7TNT - chains 4E and 4F of the 36 polymer chains in the assembly; structure by electron microscopy, 9.30 A resolution (very low resolution: no residue pairs are listed; an interface is given only as per-side residue counts).

[Chain 4E (and 4F)]
Protein: Tubulin alpha chain
From: Toxoplasma gondii
Notes: chain 4F of this document is another copy of the same molecule, construct and numbering; everything in this record applies to it too
UniProtKB: P10873 (TBA_TOXGO); residues 1-437 here = UniProt positions 1-437
Chain sequence (437 residues; numbered 1 to 437; the number before each row is that of its first residue):
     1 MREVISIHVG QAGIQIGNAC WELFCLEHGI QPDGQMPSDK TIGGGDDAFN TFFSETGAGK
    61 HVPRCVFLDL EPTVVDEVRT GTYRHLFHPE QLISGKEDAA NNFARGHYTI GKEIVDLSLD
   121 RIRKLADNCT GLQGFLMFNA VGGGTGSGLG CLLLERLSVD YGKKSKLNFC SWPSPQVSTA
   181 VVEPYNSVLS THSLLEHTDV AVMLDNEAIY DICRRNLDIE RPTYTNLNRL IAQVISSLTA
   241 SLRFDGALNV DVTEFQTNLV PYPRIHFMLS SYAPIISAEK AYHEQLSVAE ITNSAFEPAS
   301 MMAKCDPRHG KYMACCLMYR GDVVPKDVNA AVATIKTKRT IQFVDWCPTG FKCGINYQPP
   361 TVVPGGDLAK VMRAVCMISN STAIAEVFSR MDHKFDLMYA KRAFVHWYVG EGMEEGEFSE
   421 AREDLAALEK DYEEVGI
Unresolved in the structure: 38-46
Swiss-Prot annotation at these positions:
  - active site: Glu254
  - binding site (GTP): Gln11, Glu71, Gly144, Thr145, Thr179, Asn206, Asn228
  - binding site (Mg(2+)): Glu71
  - modified residue: Lys40 (N6-acetyllysine)

[Chain 4E / chain 4F interface]
At this resolution (9 A) residue pairs are not listed: 10 residues of chain 4E and 8 of chain 4F lie at the interface.

[In short]
The interface between chain 4E and chain 4F involves 10 residues on one side and 8 on the other. Curated
annotation (UniProt) lists active-site residue Glu254(4E), 7 GTP-binding residues and Mg2+-binding residue
Glu71(4E) on chain 4E.
Chain 4E and chain 4F are both Tubulin alpha chain (Toxoplasma gondii); the structure, The tubulin-based
conoid from detergent-extract Toxoplasma gondii cells, was determined by electron microscopy together with
7TNQ and 7TNS from the same study.
